PDB entry 3SPD | X-ray diffraction, 1.91 A resolution | chains A and F of the 4 polymer chains in the assembly

== Chain A ==
Name: Aprataxin-like protein
Source organism: Schizosaccharomyces pombe
UniProtKB: O74859 (APTX_SCHPO); numbering as in UniProt (aligned over 33-232)
Sequence (204 residues; row label = number of the first residue in the row):
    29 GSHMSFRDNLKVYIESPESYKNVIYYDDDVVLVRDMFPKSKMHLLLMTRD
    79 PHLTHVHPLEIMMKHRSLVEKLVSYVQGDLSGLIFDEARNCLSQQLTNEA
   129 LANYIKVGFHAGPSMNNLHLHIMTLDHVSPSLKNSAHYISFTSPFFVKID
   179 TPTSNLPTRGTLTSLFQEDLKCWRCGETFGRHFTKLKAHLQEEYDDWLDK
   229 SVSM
Unresolved in the structure: 29-32
Construct notes: expression tag (29-32); engineered mutation Ala130 (Cys in O74859)
Ion coordination: Zn2+: Cys200, Cys203, His217, Glu221
Curated features (UniProtKB/Swiss-Prot):
  - region (Interaction with DNA): Asp63 to Lys67, His138 to His149, Lys161 to His165, Arg209 to Thr212
  - active site: His147 (Nucleophile)
  - binding site (Zn(2+)): Cys200, Cys203, His217, Glu221
  - site: Tyr41 (Interaction with DNA)
  - mutagenesis: Phe34 (F34A: Decreased affinity for DNA), Tyr41 (Y41A: Mildly decreased DNAppG decapping activity), Asp63 (D63A: Strongly decreased DNAppG decapping activity), Phe65 (F65A: Nearly abolishes enzyme activity), Lys67 (K67E: Loss of enzyme activity. Strongly reduced affinity for DNA), His138 (H138A: Decreased enzyme activity. Mildly decreases affinity for DNA), Ser142 (S142A/E: Nearly abolishes enzyme activity. Mildly decreases affinity for DNA), His147 (H147A: Loss of enzyme activity; H147N: Loss of enzyme activity), His149 (H149A: Nearly abolishes enzyme activity), Lys161 (K161A: Strongly decreases abolishes enzyme activity. Decreased affinity for DNA; K161E: Nearly abolishes enzyme activity. Strongly reduced affinity for DNA), His165 (H165A: Slightly decreased enzyme activity; H165E: Nearly abolishes enzyme activity. Strongly reduced affinity for DNA), Ser168 (S168A: Decreased enzyme activity)
What the authors report for this chain:
  - mutagenesis - F34A: decreased binding to the 15-nt DNA strand
  - catalytic residues: His138 (proposed by the authors, not directly observed)

== Chain F ==
Molecule: 17-nt DNA strand
Sequence (17 nucleotides; each row starts with the number of its first residue):
     1 GTCACTATCGGAATGAG
Unresolved in the structure: 15-17

== Interface between chain A and chain F ==
Contacting residue pairs (7):
  Phe34(A) - DT14(F)  base contact
  Arg209(A) - DT8(F)  sugar contact
  Arg209(A) - DC9(F)  salt bridge to the phosphate
  His210(A) - DT8(F)  phosphate contact
  Phe211(A) - DT8(F)  hydrogen bond to the phosphate
  Thr212(A) - DA7(F)  sugar contact
  Thr212(A) - DT8(F)  hydrogen bond to the phosphate

== Summary ==
The interface between chain A and chain F involves 5 residues on one side and 4 on the other; the contacts
include 2 hydrogen bonds and 1 salt bridge. Polar contacts include Phe211(A)-DT8(F), Thr212(A)-DT8(F) and
Arg209(A)-DC9(F). The paper reports the catalytic residue His138(A); F34A of chain A reduces binding to the
15-nt DNA strand.
Chain A is Aprataxin-like protein (Schizosaccharomyces pombe) and chain F is a 17-nt DNA strand; the
structure, Crystal structure of aprataxin ortholog Hnt3 in complex with DNA, was determined by X-ray
diffraction (same publication as 3SP4 and 3SPL).
